Entry 3ZIA (X-ray diffraction, 2.50 A resolution); this record covers chains R and S of the 10 polymer chains in the assembly.

== Chain R ==
Name: ATP synthase subunit delta, mitochondrial
Organism: Saccharomyces cerevisiae
UniProt: Q12165 (ATPD_YEAST); residues 1-138 here correspond to UniProt positions 23-160 (UniProt number = residue number + 22)
Chain sequence (138 residues; each row starts with the number of its first residue):
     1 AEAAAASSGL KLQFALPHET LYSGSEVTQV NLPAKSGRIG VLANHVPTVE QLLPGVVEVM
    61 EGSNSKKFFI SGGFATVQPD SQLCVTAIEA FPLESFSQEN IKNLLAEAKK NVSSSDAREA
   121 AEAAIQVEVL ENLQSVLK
Not modelled in the structure: 1-10, 24-26, 138

== Chain S ==
Name: ATP synthase subunit epsilon, mitochondrial
Organism: Saccharomyces cerevisiae
UniProt: P21306 (ATP5E_YEAST); residues 1-61 here correspond to UniProt positions 2-62 (UniProt number = residue number + 1)
Chain sequence (61 residues; each row starts with the number of its first residue):
     1 SAWRKAGISY AAYLNVAAQA IRSSLKTELQ TASVLNRSQT DAFYTQYKNG TAASEPTPIT
    61 K
Not modelled in the structure: 50-52
UniProt features mapped onto this chain:
  - modified residue: Thr51 (Phosphothreonine)

== How chain R and chain S interact ==
Residue-residue contacts (47; chain R residue first):
  His18(R) with Arg37(S), hydrogen bond
  Gln51(R) with Tyr10(S)
  Pro54(R) with Tyr13(S)
  Phe69(R) with Ile21(S), hydrophobic
  Ser71(R) with Leu14(S); Ala17(S); Ala18(S); Ile21(S)
  Gly72(R) with Leu14(S)
  Gly73(R) with Tyr10(S), hydrogen bond (backbone-side chain)
  Phe74(R) with Tyr10(S), hydrophobic
  Ile88(R) with Leu14(S), hydrophobic; Ala18(S), hydrophobic
  Glu89(R) with Ala18(S); Arg22(S), salt bridge; Arg37(S), salt bridge
  Phe91(R) with Leu25(S), hydrophobic
  Glu94(R) with Lys26(S)
  Ser95(R) with Leu25(S); Lys26(S), hydrogen bond (backbone-backbone)
  Phe96(R) with Ile21(S); Ser24(S); Leu25(S); Lys26(S)
  Ser97(R) with Ser24(S), hydrogen bond (backbone-backbone); Leu25(S); Lys26(S)
  Asn100(R) with Ser23(S); Leu25(S), hydrogen bond (side chain-backbone); Thr27(S)
  Ile101(R) with Ser24(S)
  Leu104(R) with Ala20(S); Ser23(S); Ser24(S)
  Arg118(R) with Gly7(S), hydrogen bond (side chain-backbone); Ile8(S)
  Ala121(R) with Ala6(S), hydrophobic
  Glu122(R) with Val16(S)
  Ala124(R) with Ser1(S)
  Ile125(R) with Ser1(S); Trp3(S), hydrophobic; Tyr13(S), hydrophobic; Val16(S), hydrophobic
  Gln126(R) with Val16(S)
  Glu128(R) with Ser1(S)
  Leu130(R) with Ser24(S)
  Leu133(R) with Ser24(S)
Interface residues without a listed pair, chain R (31 interface residues in all): Leu52, Leu53, Ile70, Val129
Interface residues without a listed pair, chain S (23 interface residues in all): Ser9, Leu29, Gln30

== Summary ==
The interface between chain R and chain S involves 31 residues on one side and 23 on the other; the contacts
include 6 hydrogen bonds and 2 salt bridges. Polar pairs include Glu89(R)-Arg22(S), Glu89(R)-Arg37(S) and
His18(R)-Arg37(S).
Chain R is ATP synthase subunit delta, mitochondrial and chain S is ATP synthase subunit epsilon,
mitochondrial, both from Saccharomyces cerevisiae; the structure, The structure of F1-ATPase from
Saccharomyces cerevisiae inhibited by its regulatory protein IF1, was determined by X-ray diffraction.
